4TUJ - chains A and E of the 3 polymer chains in the assembly; structure by X-ray diffraction, 1.89 A resolution.

Chain A:
Protein: Heavy chain of monoclonal antibody against neuroblastoma associated antigen
Organism: Mus musculus
Notes: antibody fragment or engineered binder
Amino-acid sequence (214 residues; each row starts with the number of its first residue):
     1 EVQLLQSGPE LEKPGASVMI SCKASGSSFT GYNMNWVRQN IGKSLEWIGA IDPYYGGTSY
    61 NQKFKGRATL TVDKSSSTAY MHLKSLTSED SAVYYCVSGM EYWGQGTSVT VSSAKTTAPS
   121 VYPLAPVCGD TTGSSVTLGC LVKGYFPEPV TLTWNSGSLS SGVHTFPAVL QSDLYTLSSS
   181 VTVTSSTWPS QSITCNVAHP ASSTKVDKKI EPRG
Unresolved in the structure: 128-131, 213-214
Cystine bridges: Cys-22/Cys-96, Cys-140/Cys-195
From the paper describing this entry:
  - mutagenesis - N33A, N35A: abolished binding to GD2
  - mutagenesis - A50K: decreased binding to GD2

Chain E:
Protein: peptide1
Amino-acid sequence (17 residues; each row starts with the number of its first residue):
     1 RCNPNMEPPR CWAAEGD
Unresolved in the structure: 15-17
Cystine bridges: Cys-2/Cys-11

Chain A / chain E interface:
Residue-residue contacts (19; chain A residue first):
  Gly-31(A) with Arg-1(E), hydrogen bond (backbone-backbone)
  Tyr-32(A) with Arg-1(E); Cys-2(E); Asn-3(E)
  Asn-33(A) with Arg-1(E), hydrogen bond (side chain-backbone); Glu-7(E); Trp-12(E); Ala-13(E)
  Ala-50(A) with Trp-12(E)
  Asp-52(A) with Arg-1(E), hydrogen bond (side chain-backbone); Trp-12(E); Ala-13(E)
  Gly-57(A) with Trp-12(E)
  Thr-58(A) with Trp-12(E)
  Ser-59(A) with Trp-12(E)
  Gly-99(A) with Asn-3(E), hydrogen bond (backbone-side chain); Met-6(E)
  Met-100(A) with Met-6(E)
  Glu-101(A) with Asn-3(E), hydrogen bond
Other interface residues (no listed pair), chain A (13 interface residues in all): Ile-51, Pro-53
Other interface residues (no listed pair), chain E (10 interface residues in all): Pro-4, Asn-5, Cys-11
The authors on this interface:
  - specific contacts: Asn-33(A)/Arg-1(E) (hydrogen bond), Gly-99(A)/Asn-3(E) (hydrogen bond), Gly-99(A)/Met-6(E), Glu-101(A)/Asn-3(E) (hydrogen bond)
  - epitope / paratope residues, chain A: Asn-33(A), Gly-99(A), Glu-101(A)
  - interface residues, chain E: Trp-12(E)

Overview:
13 residues of chain A face 10 of chain E across their interface; the contacts include 5 hydrogen bonds. Among
the polar pairs are Asn-33(A)/Arg-1(E), Asp-52(A)/Arg-1(E) and Gly-99(A)/Asn-3(E). The paper describes
hydrogen bonds between Asn-33(A) and Arg-1(E), Gly-99(A) and Asn-3(E) and Glu-101(A) and Asn-3(E); a contact
between Gly-99(A) and Met-6(E). The paper reports that N33A and N35A of chain A abolish binding to GD2;
epitope/paratope residues Asn-33(A), Gly-99(A) and Glu-101(A).
Here chain A is Heavy chain of monoclonal antibody against neuroblastoma associated antigen (Mus musculus) and
chain E is peptide1. Entry 4TUJ (Crystal structure of monoclonal antibody against neuroblastoma associated
antigen) was determined by X-ray diffraction together with 4TRP, 4TUK, 4TUL and 4TUO from the same study.
